5DKI - chains O and U of the 28 polymer chains in the assembly; structure by X-ray diffraction, 2.80 A resolution.

Chain O:
Molecule: Proteasome subunit alpha type-2
Source organism: Saccharomyces cerevisiae (strain ATCC 204508 / S288c)
Notes: EC 3.4.25.1
Reference sequence: P23639 (PSA2_YEAST); numbering as in UniProt (aligned over 1-250)
Amino-acid sequence (250 residues; row label = number of the first residue in the row):
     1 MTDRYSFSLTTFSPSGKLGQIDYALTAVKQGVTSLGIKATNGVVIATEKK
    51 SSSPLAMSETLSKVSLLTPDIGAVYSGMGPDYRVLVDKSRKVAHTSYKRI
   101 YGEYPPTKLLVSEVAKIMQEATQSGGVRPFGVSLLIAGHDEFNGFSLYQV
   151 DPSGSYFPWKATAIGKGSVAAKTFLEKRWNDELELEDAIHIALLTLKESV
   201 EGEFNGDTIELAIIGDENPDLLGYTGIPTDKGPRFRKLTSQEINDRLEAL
Curated features (UniProtKB/Swiss-Prot):
  - cross-link: Lys108 (Glycyl lysine isopeptide (Lys-Gly) (interchain with G-Cter in ubiquitin))

Chain U:
Molecule: Proteasome subunit alpha type-1
Source organism: Saccharomyces cerevisiae (strain ATCC 204508 / S288c)
Notes: EC 3.4.25.1
Reference sequence: P21243 (PSA1_YEAST); residues -8 to 243 here correspond to UniProt positions 1-252 (UniProt number = residue number + 9)
Amino-acid sequence (252 residues; each row starts with the number of its first residue; numbers below 1 keep their minus sign (Met-8 is residue -8)):
    -8 MSGAAAASAAGYDRHITIFSPEGRLYQVEYAFKATNQTNINSLAVRGKDC
    42 TVVISQKKVPDKLLDPTTVSYIFCISRTIGMVVNGPIPDARNAALRAKAE
    92 AAEFRYKYGYDMPCDVLAKRMANLSQIYTQRAYMRPLGVILTFVSVDEEL
   142 GPSIYKTDPAGYYVGYKATATGPKQQEITTNLENHFKKSKIDHINEESWE
   192 KVVEFAITHMIDALGTEFSKNDLEVGVATKDKFFTLSAENIEERLVAIAE
   242 QD
Disordered / not traced: -8 to 1, 243

How chain O and chain U interact:
Pairs across the interface (65; chain O residue first):
  Asp3(O) - Tyr124(U)
  Tyr5(O) - Ile7(U)
  Tyr5(O) - Ala123(U)  hydrophobic
  Tyr5(O) - Tyr124(U)  hydrophobic
  Leu9(O) - Ile9(U)  hydrophobic
  Leu9(O) - Ala123(U)  hydrophobic
  Gln20(O) - Ile9(U)
  Gln20(O) - Phe10(U)  hydrogen bond (side chain-backbone)
  Tyr23(O) - Phe10(U)  hydrophobic
  Tyr23(O) - Ser11(U)
  Tyr23(O) - Pro12(U)  hydrophobic
  Tyr23(O) - Gly14(U)
  Ala24(O) - Phe10(U)  hydrophobic
  Thr26(O) - Pro12(U)
  Thr26(O) - Glu13(U)
  Ala27(O) - Gly14(U)
  Ser52(O) - Tyr153(U)  hydrogen bond
  Pro54(O) - Lys158(U)
  Pro54(O) - Glu174(U)
  Leu55(O) - Tyr157(U)
  Leu55(O) - Lys158(U)  hydrogen bond (backbone-backbone)
  Leu55(O) - Ala159(U)
  Leu55(O) - Thr170(U)
  Leu55(O) - Leu173(U)  hydrophobic
  Leu55(O) - Phe177(U)  hydrophobic
  Ala56(O) - Gly156(U)
  Ala56(O) - Tyr157(U)  hydrophobic
  Met57(O) - Arg37(U)
  Met57(O) - Val155(U)
  Met57(O) - Gly156(U)  hydrogen bond (backbone-backbone)
  Met57(O) - Tyr157(U)
  Met57(O) - Lys158(U)
  Thr60(O) - Tyr146(U)
  Thr60(O) - Val155(U)
  Thr60(O) - Gly156(U)  hydrogen bond (side chain-backbone)
  Leu61(O) - Tyr153(U)  hydrophobic
  Leu61(O) - Val155(U)  hydrophobic
  Met78(O) - Phe10(U)  hydrophobic
  Met78(O) - Leu16(U)  hydrophobic
  Pro80(O) - Gln117(U)
  Pro80(O) - Ala151(U)
  Pro80(O) - Gly152(U)
  Pro80(O) - Tyr153(U)
  Asp81(O) - Gln117(U)
  Arg83(O) - Ala113(U)  hydrogen bond (side chain-backbone)
  Arg83(O) - Asn114(U)
  Arg83(O) - Gly152(U)  hydrogen bond (side chain-backbone)
  Arg83(O) - Tyr154(U)
  Val84(O) - Asn114(U)
  Val84(O) - Gln117(U)
  Asp87(O) - Lys110(U)  salt bridge
  Asp87(O) - Asn114(U)
  Gly126(O) - Arg122(U)
  Gly126(O) - Ala123(U)  hydrogen bond (backbone-backbone)
  Val127(O) - Gln121(U)
  Val127(O) - Arg122(U)
  Arg128(O) - Thr8(U)
  Arg128(O) - Phe10(U)
  Arg128(O) - Leu16(U)
  Arg128(O) - Thr120(U)  hydrogen bond (side chain-backbone)
  Arg128(O) - Gln121(U)  hydrogen bond (backbone-backbone)
  Pro129(O) - Phe10(U)
  Pro129(O) - Gln121(U)
  Phe130(O) - Gln121(U)
  Gly131(O) - Phe10(U)
Other interface residues (no listed pair), chain O (31 interface residues in all): Met1, Thr2, Ser53, Ala121
Other interface residues (no listed pair), chain U (34 interface residues in all): Thr160

Summary:
Chain O and chain U form an interface of 31 and 34 residues respectively, with 10 hydrogen bonds and 1 salt
bridge. Polar pairs include Asp87(O)-Lys110(U), Gln20(O)-Phe10(U) and Ser52(O)-Tyr153(U).
Chain O is Proteasome subunit alpha type-2 and chain U is Proteasome subunit alpha type-1, both from
Saccharomyces cerevisiae (strain ATCC 204508 / S288c); the structure, Yeast 20S proteasome in complex with
alkyne-PI, was determined by X-ray diffraction (same publication as 5DKJ).
